8IOU - chains A and C of the 4 polymer chains in the assembly; structure by electron microscopy, 3.18 A resolution.

# Chain A (and C)
Protein: Spike glycoprotein
Source organism: Severe acute respiratory syndrome coronavirus 2
Notes: chain C of this document is another copy of the same molecule, construct and numbering; everything in this record applies to it too
Reference sequence: P0DTC2 (SPIKE_SARS2); aligned to UniProt positions 12-1206 over residues 15-1210 (the alignment contains insertions or deletions, so no single offset holds)
Sequence (1245 residues; each row starts with the number of its first residue; note: 1 number in that range is skipped by the numbering (no residue carries it; nothing is unmodelled there)):
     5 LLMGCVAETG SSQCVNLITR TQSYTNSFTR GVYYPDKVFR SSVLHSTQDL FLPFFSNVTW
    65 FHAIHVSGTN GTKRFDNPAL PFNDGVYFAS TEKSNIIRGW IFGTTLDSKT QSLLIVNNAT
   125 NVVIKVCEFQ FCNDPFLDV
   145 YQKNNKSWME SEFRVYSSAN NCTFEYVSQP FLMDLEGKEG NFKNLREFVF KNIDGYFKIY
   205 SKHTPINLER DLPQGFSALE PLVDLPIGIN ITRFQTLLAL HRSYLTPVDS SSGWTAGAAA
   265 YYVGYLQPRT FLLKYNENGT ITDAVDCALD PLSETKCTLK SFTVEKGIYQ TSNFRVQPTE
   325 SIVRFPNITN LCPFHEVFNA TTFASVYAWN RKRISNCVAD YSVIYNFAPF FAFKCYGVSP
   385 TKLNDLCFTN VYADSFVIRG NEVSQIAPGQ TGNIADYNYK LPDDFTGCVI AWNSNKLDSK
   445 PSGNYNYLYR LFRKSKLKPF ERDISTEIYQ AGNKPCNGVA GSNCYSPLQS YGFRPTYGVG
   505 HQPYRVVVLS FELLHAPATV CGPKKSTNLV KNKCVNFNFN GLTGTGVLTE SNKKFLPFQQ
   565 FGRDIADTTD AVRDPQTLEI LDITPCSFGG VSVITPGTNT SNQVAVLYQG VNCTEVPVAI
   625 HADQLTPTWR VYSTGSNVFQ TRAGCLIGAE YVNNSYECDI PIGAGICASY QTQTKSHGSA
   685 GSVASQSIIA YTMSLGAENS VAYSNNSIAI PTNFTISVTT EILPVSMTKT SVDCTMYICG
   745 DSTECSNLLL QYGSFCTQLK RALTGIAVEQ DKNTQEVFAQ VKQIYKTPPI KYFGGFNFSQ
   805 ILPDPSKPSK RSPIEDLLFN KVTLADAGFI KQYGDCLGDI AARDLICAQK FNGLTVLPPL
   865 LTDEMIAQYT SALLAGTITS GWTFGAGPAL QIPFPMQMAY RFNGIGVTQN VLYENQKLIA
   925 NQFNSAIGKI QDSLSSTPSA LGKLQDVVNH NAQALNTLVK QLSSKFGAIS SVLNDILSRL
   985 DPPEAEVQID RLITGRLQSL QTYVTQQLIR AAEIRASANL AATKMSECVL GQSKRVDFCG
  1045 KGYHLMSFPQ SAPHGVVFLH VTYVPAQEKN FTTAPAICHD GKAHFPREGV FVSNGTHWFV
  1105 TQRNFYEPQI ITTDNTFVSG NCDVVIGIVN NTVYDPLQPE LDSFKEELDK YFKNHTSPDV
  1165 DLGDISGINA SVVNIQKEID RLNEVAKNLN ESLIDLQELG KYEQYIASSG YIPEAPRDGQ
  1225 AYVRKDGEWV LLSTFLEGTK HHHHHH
Unresolved in the structure: 5-24, 67-83, 145-153, 178-186, 245-258, 621-638, 677-688, 829-853, 1140-1250 (chain C: 5-24, 66-83, 145-153, 178-187, 245-258, 471-489, 621-639, 676-688, 828-853, 1140-1250)
Sequence notes: expression tag (5-14, 1211-1250); variant Ile22 (Thr19 in P0DTC2), Ser27 (Ala in P0DTC2), Ala83 (Val in P0DTC2), Asp142 (Gly in P0DTC2), Gln146 (His in P0DTC2), Glu183 (Gln in P0DTC2), Glu213 (Val in P0DTC2), Val252 (Gly in P0DTC2), His339 (Gly in P0DTC2), Thr346 (Arg in P0DTC2), Ile368 (Leu in P0DTC2), Phe371 (Ser in P0DTC2), Pro373 (Ser in P0DTC2), Phe375 (Ser in P0DTC2), Ala376 (Thr in P0DTC2), Asn405 (Asp in P0DTC2), Ser408 (Arg in P0DTC2), Asn417 (Lys in P0DTC2), Lys440 (Asn in P0DTC2), Pro445 (Val in P0DTC2), Ser446 (Gly in P0DTC2), Lys460 (Asn in P0DTC2), Asn477 (Ser in P0DTC2), Lys478 (Thr in P0DTC2), Ala484 (Glu in P0DTC2), Ser486 (Phe in P0DTC2), Ser490 (Phe in P0DTC2), Arg498 (Gln in P0DTC2), Tyr501 (Asn in P0DTC2), His505 (Tyr in P0DTC2), Gly614 (Asp in P0DTC2), Tyr655 (His in P0DTC2), Lys679 (Asn in P0DTC2), His681 (Pro in P0DTC2), Lys764 (Asn in P0DTC2), Tyr796 (Asp in P0DTC2), His954 (Gln in P0DTC2), Lys969 (Asn in P0DTC2); engineered mutation Gly682 (Arg in P0DTC2), Ser683 (Arg in P0DTC2), Gly685 (Arg in P0DTC2), Pro817 (Phe in P0DTC2), Pro892 (Ala in P0DTC2), Pro899 (Ala in P0DTC2), Pro942 (Ala in P0DTC2), Pro986 (Lys in P0DTC2), Pro987 (Val in P0DTC2)
Disulfides: Cys131-Cys166, Cys291-Cys301, Cys336-Cys361, Cys379-Cys432, Cys391-Cys525, Cys480-Cys488, Cys538-Cys590, Cys617-Cys649, Cys662-Cys671, Cys738-Cys760, Cys743-Cys749, Cys1032-Cys1043, Cys1082-Cys1126
Glycans and other covalent adducts: N-acetylglucosamine (NAG) linked to Asn61, Asn122, Asn165, Asn234, Asn282, Asn331, Asn343, Asn616, Asn657, Asn709, Asn717, Asn801, Asn1074, Asn1098, Asn1134
UniProt features mapped onto this chain:
  - glycosylation (N-linked (GlcNAc...) asparagine): Asn20 (complex), Asn125 (hybrid)

# How chain A and chain C interact
Residue-residue contacts - 111 pairs, chain A then chain C:
  Gln314(A) - Lys764(C)  hydrogen bond
  Asn317(A) - Asp737(C)
  Arg319(A) - Met740(C)
  Arg319(A) - Gly744(C)
  Arg357(A) - Thr167(C)  hydrogen bond (side chain-backbone)
  Pro521(A) - Tyr200(C)
  Pro521(A) - Pro230(C)  hydrophobic
  Thr547(A) - Asn978(C)  hydrogen bond
  Lys558(A) - Phe43(C)
  Lys558(A) - Asn282(C)
  Phe559(A) - Phe43(C)  hydrophobic
  Leu560(A) - Gly283(C)
  Phe562(A) - Tyr38(C)  hydrophobic
  Phe562(A) - Lys41(C)
  Phe562(A) - Pro225(C)
  Gln563(A) - Lys41(C)
  Gln563(A) - Val42(C)
  Gln563(A) - Phe43(C)
  Gln564(A) - Lys41(C)  hydrogen bond (backbone-backbone)
  Phe565(A) - Lys41(C)
  Phe565(A) - Phe43(C)  hydrogen bond (backbone-backbone)
  Gly566(A) - Phe43(C)
  Arg567(A) - Val42(C)
  Arg567(A) - Phe43(C)  hydrogen bond (backbone-backbone)
  Ile569(A) - Lys964(C)
  Ala570(A) - Val963(C)  hydrophobic
  Phe592(A) - Met740(C)  hydrophobic
  Phe592(A) - Lys854(C)
  Phe592(A) - Phe855(C)
  Phe592(A) - Gly857(C)
  Gln613(A) - Leu861(C)
  Ala647(A) - Pro862(C)  hydrophobic
  Pro665(A) - Leu864(C)  hydrophobic
  Gly667(A) - Pro863(C)
  Gly667(A) - Leu864(C)
  Ala668(A) - Pro863(C)
  Ala668(A) - Leu864(C)
  Ala668(A) - Thr866(C)
  Gly669(A) - Leu864(C)  hydrogen bond (backbone-backbone)
  Gly669(A) - Met869(C)
  Met697(A) - Leu864(C)  hydrophobic
  Met697(A) - Leu865(C)  hydrophobic
  Leu699(A) - Met869(C)
  Leu699(A) - Gln872(C)
  Leu699(A) - Tyr873(C)
  Gly700(A) - Lys786(C)
  Ala701(A) - Lys786(C)
  Ala701(A) - Gln787(C)
  Ala701(A) - Ile788(C)  hydrogen bond (backbone-backbone)
  Glu702(A) - Ile788(C)
  Glu702(A) - Lys790(C)
  Asn703(A) - Gln787(C)
  Asn703(A) - Ile788(C)  hydrogen bond (backbone-backbone)
  Asn703(A) - Tyr789(C)
  Asn703(A) - Lys790(C)  hydrogen bond (backbone-backbone)
  Val705(A) - Thr883(C)
  Val705(A) - Gln895(C)
  Ala706(A) - Gln895(C)
  Tyr707(A) - Pro792(C)  hydrophobic
  Tyr707(A) - Tyr796(C)
  Tyr707(A) - Phe797(C)
  Tyr707(A) - Thr883(C)
  Tyr707(A) - Ile896(C)
  Tyr707(A) - Pro897(C)  hydrophobic
  Tyr707(A) - Phe898(C)
  Ser708(A) - Pro897(C)
  Asn709(A) - Pro897(C)
  Ser711(A) - Pro897(C)
  Ile712(A) - Gln895(C)
  Ala713(A) - Leu894(C)
  Ala713(A) - Gln895(C)
  Gln957(A) - Arg765(C)
  Thr961(A) - Gln762(C)
  Thr961(A) - Arg765(C)
  Gln965(A) - Tyr756(C)
  Gln965(A) - Gly757(C)
  Gln965(A) - Ser758(C)  hydrogen bond
  Gln965(A) - Phe759(C)
  Ser968(A) - Tyr756(C)  hydrogen bond (side chain-backbone)
  Ser968(A) - Gly757(C)
  Lys969(A) - Gln755(C)
  Phe970(A) - Gln755(C)
  Phe970(A) - Tyr756(C)
  Gly971(A) - Gln755(C)
  Pro987(A) - Asp427(C)
  Gln1002(A) - Gln1005(C)
  Thr1006(A) - Gln762(C)
  Glu1017(A) - Arg1019(C)
  Arg1039(A) - Glu1031(C)  salt bridge
  Arg1039(A) - Arg1039(C)
  Val1040(A) - Ser1030(C)
  Val1040(A) - Glu1031(C)
  Lys1045(A) - Lys786(C)
  Lys1045(A) - Ala890(C)
  Lys1045(A) - Gly891(C)
  Pro1069(A) - Pro892(C)
  Glu1072(A) - Pro892(C)
  Glu1072(A) - Leu894(C)
  Thr1077(A) - Met900(C)
  Pro1079(A) - Tyr917(C)  hydrophobic
  Phe1089(A) - Asn914(C)
  Phe1089(A) - Tyr917(C)  hydrophobic
  Pro1090(A) - Gln913(C)
  Gly1093(A) - Tyr904(C)  hydrogen bond (backbone-side chain)
  Val1094(A) - Met900(C)  hydrophobic
  Val1094(A) - Tyr904(C)
  Arg1107(A) - Ile896(C)
  Arg1107(A) - Tyr904(C)  hydrogen bond
  Ser1123(A) - Asn914(C)  hydrogen bond
  Ser1123(A) - Glu918(C)
  Ser1123(A) - Glu1111(C)  hydrogen bond
Other interface residues (no listed pair), chain A (82 interface residues in all): Asn360, Thr523, Thr549, Lys557, Asp571, Pro589, Asn710, Pro715, Lys964, Ala972, Ser1003, Gln1010, Ile1013, Asp1041, Gly1046, Tyr1047, Val1068, Gly1124, Val1128, Val1129
Other interface residues (no listed pair), chain C (83 interface residues in all): Asp40, Arg44, Val47, Phe168, Gly199, Glu224, Thr284, Asp745, Gln784, Ser884, Trp886, Gly889, Ser967, Leu1012, Thr1027, Leu1034, Gly1035

# Overview
82 residues of chain A face 83 of chain C across their interface, with 16 hydrogen bonds and 1 salt bridge.
Polar contacts include Arg1039(A)-Glu1031(C), Gln314(A)-Lys764(C) and Arg357(A)-Thr167(C). Covalently linked
N-acetylglucosamine: at Asn61(A), Asn122(A), Asn165(A), Asn234(A), Asn282(A) and Asn331(A) and 9 more.
Both chains are Spike glycoprotein (Severe acute respiratory syndrome coronavirus 2). Entry 8IOU (Structure of
SARS-CoV-2 XBB.1 spike glycoprotein in complex with ACE2 (1-up state)) was determined by electron microscopy,
deposited together with 8IOS, 8IOT and 8IOV.
